4TUI - chains B and G of the 8 polymer chains in the assembly; structure by X-ray diffraction, 3.59 A resolution.

# Chain B
Molecule: DNA double-strand break repair protein Mre11
Source organism: Methanocaldococcus jannaschii
Reference sequence: Q58719 (MRE11_METJA); numbering as in UniProt (aligned over 1-333)
Sequence (337 residues; each row starts with the number of its first residue; numbers below 1 keep their minus sign (Arg-3 is residue -3)):
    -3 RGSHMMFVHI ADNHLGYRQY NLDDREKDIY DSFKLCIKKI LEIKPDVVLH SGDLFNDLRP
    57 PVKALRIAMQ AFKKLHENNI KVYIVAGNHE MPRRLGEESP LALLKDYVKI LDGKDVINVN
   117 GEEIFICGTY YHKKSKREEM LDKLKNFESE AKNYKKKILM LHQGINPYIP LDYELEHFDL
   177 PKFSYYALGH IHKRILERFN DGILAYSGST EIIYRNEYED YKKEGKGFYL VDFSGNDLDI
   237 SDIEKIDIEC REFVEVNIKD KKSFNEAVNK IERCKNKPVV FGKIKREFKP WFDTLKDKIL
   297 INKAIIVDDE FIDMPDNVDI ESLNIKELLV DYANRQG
Not modelled in the structure: -3 to 0, 307-333
Sequence notes: expression tag (-3 to 0)
From the paper describing this entry:
  - mutagenesis - R55S, R89S: abolished binding to TP124/580
  - mutagenesis - R55S, R89S: decreased catalytic activity
  - mutagenesis - V58C/L99C, K129A, K132D, I302R, I302Y: decreased catalytic activity on DAR134
  - mutagenesis - K129A, K132D, I302Y: decreased catalytic activity on TP124/580
  - mutagenesis - I302R: unchanged catalytic activity on TP124/580
  - mutagenesis - K59C/E94C: decreased catalytic activity on reduced state
  - mutagenesis - K59C/E94C: increased catalytic activity on oxidized conditions

# Chain G
Molecule: 13-nt DNA strand
Sequence (13 nucleotides; each row starts with the number of its first residue):
     9 TGGCACGTAG GAC

# How chain B and chain G interact
Contacting residue pairs - 7 pairs, chain B then chain G:
  Tyr13(B) - DT16(G)  phosphate contact
  Arg14(B) - DG15(G)  phosphate contact
  Gln15(B) - DT16(G)  phosphate contact
  Tyr16(B) - DT16(G)  hydrogen bond to the phosphate
  Asn17(B) - DC14(G)  phosphate contact
  Asn17(B) - DG15(G)  sugar contact
  Arg211(B) - DA17(G)  salt bridge to the phosphate
Other interface residues (no listed pair), chain B (7 interface residues in all): Gly12
Other interface residues (no listed pair), chain G (5 interface residues in all): DA13

# In short
7 residues of chain B face 5 of chain G across their interface, with 1 hydrogen bond and 1 salt bridge. Among
the polar pairs are Tyr16(B)-DT16(G) and Arg211(B)-DA17(G). The paper reports that V58C/L99C, K129A and K132D
of chain B, among others, reduce catalytic activity on DAR134; K129A, K132D and I302Y of chain B reduce
catalytic activity on TP124/580; 8 substitutions were tested in all.
Here chain B is DNA double-strand break repair protein Mre11 (Methanocaldococcus jannaschii) and chain G is a
13-nt DNA strand. Entry 4TUI (Crystal structure of MjMre11-DNA1 complex) was determined by X-ray diffraction
together with 4TUG from the same study.
